PDB entry 2FOQ | X-ray diffraction, 1.25 A resolution | chain A

# Chain A
Molecule: Carbonic anhydrase 2
Source organism: Homo sapiens
Notes: EC 4.2.1.1
UniProt: P00918 (CAH2_HUMAN); residues 2-260 here correspond to UniProt positions 1-259 (UniProt number = residue number - 1)
Chain sequence (260 residues; numbered 1 to 261; 1 number in that range is skipped by the numbering (no residue carries it; nothing is unmodelled there); the number before each row is that of its first residue):
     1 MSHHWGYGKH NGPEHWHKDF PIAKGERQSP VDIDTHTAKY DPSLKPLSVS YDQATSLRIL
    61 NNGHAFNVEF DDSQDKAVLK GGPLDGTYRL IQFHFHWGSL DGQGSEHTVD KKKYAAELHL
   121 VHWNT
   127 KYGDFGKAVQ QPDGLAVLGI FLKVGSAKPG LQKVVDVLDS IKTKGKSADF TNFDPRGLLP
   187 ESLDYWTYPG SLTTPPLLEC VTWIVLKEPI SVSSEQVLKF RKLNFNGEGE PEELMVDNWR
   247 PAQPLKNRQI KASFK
Unresolved in the structure: 1-3
Modified / non-standard residues: C206 (s-(methylmercury)-l-cysteine; CMH)
Sequence notes: initiating methionine (1); modified residue (206)
Bound ions: Zn2+: H94, H96, H119 (together with B15); S-(methylmercury)-L-cysteine Hg near Q137 (its only coordinating residue here)
Residues lining bound ligands:
  - B15 ([2,2'-({4-[({2-[4-(aminosulfonyl)phenyl]ethyl}amino)carbonyl]benzyl}imino)diacetato(2-)-kappao]copper), molecule 1: H4, W5, H10, N11, G12, H15, W16, K18, D19, F20
  - B15, molecule 2: Q92, H94, H96, E106, H119, V121, F131, V135, V143, S197, L198, T199, T200, P202, L204, W209
Swiss-Prot annotation at these positions:
  - binding site (substrate): T199, T200
  - modified residue (Phosphoserine): S166, S173
Reported in the primary citation:
  - binding site for B15: H15, D19, T199
  - catalytic residues: H64 (citing earlier work)

# In short
Bound to chain A: compound B15. The Zn2+ site is built by H94, H96 and H119. UniProt lists substrate-binding
residues T199 and T200. From the paper: the catalytic residue H64; a binding site for B15 at H15, D19 and
T199.
Chain A is Carbonic anhydrase 2 (Homo sapiens); the structure, Human Carbonic Anhydrase II complexed with
two-prong inhibitors, was determined by X-ray diffraction, deposited together with 2FOS, 2FOU, 2FOV and 2FOY.
